Entry 6WVE (X-ray diffraction, 2.43 A resolution); this record covers chain A.

== Chain A ==
Protein: Green fluorescent protein, Chicken Signal Peptidase Complex Subunit 1
From: Aequorea victoria
UniProt: chimeric construct of P42212, E1BX11: residues 1-144 from P42212 (GFP_AEQVI) positions 1-144 (same numbers); residues 145-219 from E1BX11 positions 66-140 (UniProt number = residue number - 79); residues 220-307 from P42212 (GFP_AEQVI) positions 146-231 (offset varies)
Chain sequence (312 residues; row label = number of the first residue in the row; note: 4 numbers in that range are skipped by the numbering (no residue carries them; nothing is unmodelled there)):
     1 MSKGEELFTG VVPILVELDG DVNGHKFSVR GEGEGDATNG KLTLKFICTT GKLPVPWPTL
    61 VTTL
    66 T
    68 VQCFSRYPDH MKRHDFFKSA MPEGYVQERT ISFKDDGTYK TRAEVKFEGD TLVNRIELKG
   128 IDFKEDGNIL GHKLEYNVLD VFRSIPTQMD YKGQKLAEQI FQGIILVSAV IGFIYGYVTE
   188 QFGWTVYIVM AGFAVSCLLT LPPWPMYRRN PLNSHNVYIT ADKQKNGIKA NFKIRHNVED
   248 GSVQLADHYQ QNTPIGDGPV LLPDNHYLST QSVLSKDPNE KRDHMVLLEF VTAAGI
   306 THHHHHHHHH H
Unresolved in the structure: 1-3, 155-156, 307-316
Glycans and other covalent adducts: covalent link Leu64-Thr66; covalent link Thr66-Val68
Modified residues: Thr66 (chromophore; CRO)
Construct notes: conflict Arg30 (Ser in P42212), Asn39 (Tyr in P42212), Leu64 (Phe in P42212), Arg80 (Gln in P42212), Ser99 (Phe in P42212), Thr105 (Asn in P42212), Val145 (Met66 in E1BX11), Thr227 (Met153 in P42212), Ala237 (Val163 in P42212), Val245 (Ile171 in P42212), Val280 (Ala206 in P42212); chromophore (66, 66, 66); expression tag (308-316)

== In short ==
Chain A is Green fluorescent protein, Chicken Signal Peptidase Complex Subunit 1 (Aequorea victoria); the
structure, Chicken SPCS1, was determined by X-ray diffraction (same publication as 6WVD and 6WVF).
